6KVO - chains A and F of the 6 polymer chains in the assembly; structure by X-ray diffraction, 2.50 A resolution.

== Chain A ==
Protein: NtMOC1
Source organism: Nicotiana tabacum
Reference sequence: A0A1S4CVP6 (A0A1S4CVP6_TOBAC); numbering as in UniProt (aligned over 108-275)
Sequence (171 residues; each row starts with the number of its first residue):
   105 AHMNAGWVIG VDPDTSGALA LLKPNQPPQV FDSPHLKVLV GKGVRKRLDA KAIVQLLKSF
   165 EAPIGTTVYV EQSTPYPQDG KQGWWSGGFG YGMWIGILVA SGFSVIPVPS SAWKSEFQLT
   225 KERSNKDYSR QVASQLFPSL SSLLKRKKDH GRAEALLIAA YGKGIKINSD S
Disordered / not traced: 105, 145-146, 273-275
Construct notes: expression tag (105-107); engineered mutation Lys-162 (Gln in A0A1S4CVP6), Gln-235 (Glu in A0A1S4CVP6), Gln-239 (Glu in A0A1S4CVP6)
Ion coordination: Mg2+: Asp-118, Glu-175
From the paper describing this entry:
  - self-association interface (contacts with another copy of this molecule): Gly-192, Gly-196, Gly-200, Ala-204
  - mutagenesis - G200E/A204E: abolished binding to NtMOC1 (chain A)
  - mutagenesis - G200E, A204E: decreased binding to NtMOC1 (chain A)
  - mutagenesis - G200E, A204E: decreased catalytic activity on HJ
  - Mg2+ coordination: Asp-118, Glu-175, Glu-258
  - catalytic residues: Asp-116, Asp-118, Glu-175, Glu-258
  - mutagenesis - D116A, D118A, R149D, R149D/K185D/K218D/K225D, E175A, D183A, K185D, K218D, R250D/K251D/K252D, E258A: abolished catalytic activity on HJ
  - mutagenesis - D116A, D118A, R149D, E175A, Y180A, K185D, K218D, E258A: unchanged binding to HJ
  - binding site for the 18-nt DNA strand: Arg-149
  - binding site for the 18-nt DNA strand: Arg-149, Lys-185, Gln-186, Gly-187
  - binding site for the 18-nt DNA strand: Lys-185
  - binding site for the 18-nt DNA strand (chain F): Tyr-180, Asp-183, Lys-218, Lys-225
  - mutagenesis - Y180A, K225D: unchanged catalytic activity on HJ
  - mutagenesis - R149D/K185D/K218D/K225D, R250D/K251D/K252D: abolished binding to HJ
  - specificity-determining residues: Asp-183
  - mutagenesis - D183A: decreased binding to HJ
  - conformationally variable residues (loop rearrangement): Tyr-180, Asp-183

== Chain F ==
Molecule: 18-nt DNA strand
Sequence (18 nucleotides; each row starts with the number of its first residue):
     1 AAGATGTCCA TCTGTTGT

== Interface between chain A and chain F ==
Pairs across the interface - 22 pairs, chain A then chain F:
  Asp-118(A) / DA10(F)  sugar contact
  Asp-118(A) / DT11(F)  phosphate contact
  Thr-119(A) / DT11(F)  hydrogen bond to the phosphate
  Arg-149(A) / DC12(F)  phosphate contact
  Arg-149(A) / DT13(F)  salt bridge to the phosphate
  Thr-178(A) / DC9(F)  base contact
  Pro-179(A) / DC9(F)  base contact
  Tyr-180(A) / DC8(F)  hydrogen bond to the base
  Tyr-180(A) / DC9(F)  stacking on the base
  Gln-182(A) / DC9(F)  base contact
  Asp-183(A) / DC9(F)  hydrogen bond to the base
  Asp-183(A) / DA10(F)  base contact
  Gln-186(A) / DC12(F)  sugar contact
  Gly-187(A) / DT11(F)  sugar contact
  Ser-190(A) / DT11(F)  hydrogen bond to the phosphate
  Ser-190(A) / DC12(F)  hydrogen bond to the phosphate
  Lys-218(A) / DC8(F)  hydrogen bond to the phosphate
  Lys-218(A) / DC9(F)  salt bridge to the phosphate
  Thr-224(A) / DC8(F)  phosphate contact
  Lys-225(A) / DC8(F)  hydrogen bond to the phosphate
  Asn-229(A) / DC9(F)  phosphate contact
  Glu-258(A) / DA10(F)  phosphate contact
Other interface residues (no listed pair), chain A (21 interface residues in all): Ser-120, Val-148, Ser-177, Leu-223, His-254
Other interface residues (no listed pair), chain F (7 interface residues in all): DT7

== In short ==
21 residues of chain A and 7 residues of chain F are in contact, with 7 hydrogen bonds, 2 salt bridges and 1
aromatic stacking contact. Polar contacts include Tyr-180(A)/DC8(F), Asp-183(A)/DC9(F) and Thr-119(A)/DT11(F).
From the paper: catalytic residues Asp-116(A), Asp-118(A) and Glu-175(A) among others; D116A, D118A and R149D
of chain A, among others, abolish catalytic activity on HJ; 15 substitutions were tested in all.
Here chain A is NtMOC1 (Nicotiana tabacum) and chain F is an 18-nt DNA strand. Entry 6KVO (Crystal structure
of chloroplast resolvase in complex with Holliday junction) was determined by X-ray diffraction (same
publication as 6LCM and 6LCT).
